Entry 3N9O (X-ray diffraction, 2.31 A resolution); this record covers chains A and C of the 3 polymer chains in the assembly.

[Chain A]
Name: Putative uncharacterized protein
From: Caenorhabditis elegans
Notes: EC 1.14.11.27; fragment: PHD domain
UniProtKB: Q9GYI0 (Q9GYI0_CAEEL); residues 188-711 here correspond to UniProt positions 201-724 (UniProt number = residue number + 13)
Amino-acid sequence (528 residues; numbered 184 to 711; the number before each row is that of its first residue):
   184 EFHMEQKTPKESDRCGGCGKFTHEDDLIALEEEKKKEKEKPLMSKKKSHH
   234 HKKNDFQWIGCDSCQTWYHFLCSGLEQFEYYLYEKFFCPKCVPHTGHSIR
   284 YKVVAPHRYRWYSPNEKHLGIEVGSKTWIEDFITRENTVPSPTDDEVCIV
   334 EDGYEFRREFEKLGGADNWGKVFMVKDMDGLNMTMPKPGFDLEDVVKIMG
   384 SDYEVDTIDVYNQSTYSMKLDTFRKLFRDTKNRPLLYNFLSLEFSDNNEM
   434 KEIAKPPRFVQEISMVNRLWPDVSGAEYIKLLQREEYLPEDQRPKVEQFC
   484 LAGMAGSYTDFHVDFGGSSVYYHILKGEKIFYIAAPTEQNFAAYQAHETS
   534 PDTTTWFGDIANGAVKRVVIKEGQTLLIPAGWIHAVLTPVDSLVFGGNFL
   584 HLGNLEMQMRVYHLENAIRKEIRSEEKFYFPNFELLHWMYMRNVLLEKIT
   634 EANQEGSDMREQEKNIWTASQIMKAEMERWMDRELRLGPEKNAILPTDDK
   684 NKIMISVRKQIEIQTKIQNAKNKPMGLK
Not modelled in the structure: 184-191, 209-234, 674-676, 704-711
Sequence notes: expression tag (184-187)
Ion coordination: Zn2+ site 1: C198, C201, H252, C255; Zn2+ site 2: C244, C247, C271, C274; Fe2+: H495, D497, H567 (together with N-oxalylglycine)
Residues lining bound ligands: N-oxalylglycine (OGA): N421, L423, L484, T492, H495, D497, V503, Y505, K512, H567, V569, T571
Swiss-Prot annotation at these positions:
  - zinc finger: S195 to H277 (PHD-type)
  - binding site (substrate): T492 to D497, Y505, K512, H567
  - binding site (Fe cation): H495, D497, H567
What the authors report for this chain:
  - mutagenesis - D196A, W241A, G243E, D245A, Q248A, W250A: abolished binding to Histone H3 peptide
  - mutagenesis - D389A, Q396A, T398A, F482A, D497A, Y505A, E531I, N581A: decreased catalytic activity
  - mutagenesis - S424A, E609A/K610A/F611A: abolished catalytic activity
  - specificity-determining residues: T398, E531 (by similarity / conservation)

[Chain C]
Name: Histone H3 peptide
Notes: fragment: JMJC domain
UniProtKB: P08898 (H3_CAEEL); residues 1-17 here correspond to UniProt positions 2-18 (UniProt number = residue number + 1)
Amino-acid sequence (17 residues; row label = number of the first residue in the row):
     1 ARTKQTARKSTGGKAPR
Not modelled in the structure: 1-3, 12-17
Modified / non-standard residues: K9 (n-dimethyl-lysine; MLY)
Swiss-Prot annotation at these positions:
  - modified residue: K4 (N6,N6,N6-trimethyllysine), K9 (N6,N6,N6-trimethyllysine), S10 (Phosphoserine), K14 (N6-acetyllysine)

[Interface between chain A and chain C]
Pairs across the interface (40; chain A residue first):
  D389(A) with S10(C), hydrogen bond
  I391(A) with A7(C); R8(C)
  Q396(A) with T6(C); A7(C)
  S397(A) with T6(C); A7(C)
  T398(A) with T6(C), hydrogen bond (side chain-backbone); A7(C)
  L423(A) with K9(C)
  S424(A) with K9(C); S10(C), hydrogen bond (side chain-backbone)
  V479(A) with T11(C)
  F482(A) with K9(C); T11(C)
  F494(A) with R8(C)
  H495(A) with R8(C)
  D497(A) with K9(C)
  F498(A) with K9(C); T11(C)
  Y527(A) with R8(C)
  H530(A) with K4(C)
  E531(A) with K4(C); R8(C), salt bridge
  S533(A) with K4(C), hydrogen bond (backbone-side chain)
  D535(A) with K4(C)
  G579(A) with K9(C)
  G580(A) with K9(C)
  N581(A) with K9(C)
  I605(A) with Q5(C)
  S607(A) with Q5(C), hydrogen bond
  K610(A) with S10(C); T11(C), hydrogen bond (backbone-backbone)
  F611(A) with T6(C); R8(C); K9(C); S10(C)
  Y612(A) with Q5(C), hydrogen bond; T11(C)
  P614(A) with T11(C)
Also at the interface, not in a pair above, chain A (30 interface residues in all): L484, T492, V503

[Overview]
Chain A and chain C form an interface of 30 and 8 residues respectively; the contacts include 7 hydrogen bonds
and 1 salt bridge. Among the polar pairs are E531(A)-R8(C), D389(A)-S10(C) and T398(A)-T6(C). The paper
reports that D389A, Q396A and T398A of chain A, among others, reduce catalytic activity; specificity
determinants T398(A) and E531(A); 16 substitutions were tested in all.
Here chain A is Putative uncharacterized protein (Caenorhabditis elegans) and chain C is Histone H3 peptide.
Entry 3N9O (ceKDM7A from C.elegans, complex with H3K4me3 peptide, H3K9me2 peptide and NOG) was determined by
X-ray diffraction together with 3N9L, 3N9M, 3N9N, 3N9P and 3N9Q from the same study.
